Entry 7EJA (electron microscopy, 3.60 A resolution); this record covers chains A and R of the 5 polymer chains in the assembly.

== Chain A ==
Molecule: Guanine nucleotide-binding protein G(o) subunit alpha
Organism: Homo sapiens
UniProt: P09471 (GNAO_HUMAN); numbering as in UniProt (aligned over 1-354)
Amino-acid sequence (354 residues; numbered 1 to 354; the number before each row is that of its first residue):
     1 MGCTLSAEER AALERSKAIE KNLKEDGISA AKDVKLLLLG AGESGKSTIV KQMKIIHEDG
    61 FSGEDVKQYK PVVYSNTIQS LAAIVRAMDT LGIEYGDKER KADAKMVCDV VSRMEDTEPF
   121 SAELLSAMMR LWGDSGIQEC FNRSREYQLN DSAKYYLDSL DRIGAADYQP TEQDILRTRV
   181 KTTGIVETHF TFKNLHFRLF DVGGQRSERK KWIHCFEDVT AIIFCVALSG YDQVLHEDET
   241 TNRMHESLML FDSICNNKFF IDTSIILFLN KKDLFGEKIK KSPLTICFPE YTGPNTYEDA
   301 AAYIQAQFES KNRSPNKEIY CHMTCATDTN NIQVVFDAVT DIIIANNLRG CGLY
Not modelled in the structure: 1-4, 55-180, 229-242
Curated features (UniProtKB/Swiss-Prot):
  - region: K35 to T48 (G1 motif), D174 to T182 (G2 motif), F197 to R206 (G3 motif), I266 to D273 (G4 motif), T324 to T329 (G5 motif)
  - binding site (GTP): E43, K46, S47, T48, S152, L176, R177, T178, R179, N270, D273, C325
  - binding site (Mg(2+)): S47, T182
  - modified residue: R179 (ADP-ribosylarginine), Q205 (5-glutamyl histamine), C351 (ADP-ribosylcysteine)
  - lipidation: G2 (N-myristoyl glycine), C3 (S-palmitoyl cysteine), C351 (S-palmitoyl cysteine)
  - natural variant: G40 (G40R: In DEE17 and NEDIM; G40W: Found in a patient with intractable early-onset epilepsy), S47 (S47G: In NEDIM), Q52 (Q52P: Found in a patient with intractable early-onset epilepsy; Q52R: In DEE17), I56 (I56T: In NEDIM), D174 (D174G: In DEE17), T191 to F197 (deletion: In DEE17), G203 (G203R: In DEE17), R209 (R209C: In DEE17 and NEDIM; R209G: In NEDIM; R209H: In NEDIM; R209L: In NEDIM), A227 (A227V: In NEDIM), E246 (E246G: In NEDIM; E246K: In NEDIM), I279 (I279N: In DEE17)
  - mutagenesis: C351 (C351A: Strong loss of binding to ADGRG3)

== Chain R ==
Molecule: Alpha-2A adrenergic receptor
Organism: Homo sapiens
UniProt: P08913 (ADA2A_HUMAN); residue numbers follow UniProt; this construct covers 1-465
Amino-acid sequence (465 residues; numbered 1 to 465; the number before each row is that of its first residue):
     1 MFRQEQPLAE GSFAPMGSLQ PDAGNASWNG TEAPGGGARA TPYSLQVTLT LVCLAGLLML
    61 LTVFGNVLVI IAVFTSRALK APQNLFLVSL ASADILVATL VIPFSLANEV MGYWYFGKAW
   121 CEIYLALDVL FCTSSIVHLC AISLDRYWSI TQAIEYNLKR TPRRIKAIII TVWVISAVIS
   181 FPPLISIEKK GGGGGPQPAE PRCEINDQKW YVISSCIGSF FAPCLIMILV YVRIYQIAKR
   241 RTRVPPSRRG PDAVAAPPGG TERRPNGLGP ERSAGPGGAE AEPLPTQLNG APGEPAPAGP
   301 RDTDALDLEE SSSSDHAERP PGPRRPERGP RGKGKARASQ VKPGDSLPRR GPGATGIGTP
   361 AAGPGEERVG AAKASRWRGR QNREKRFTFV LAVVIGVFVV CWFPFFFTYT LTAVGCSVPR
   421 TLFKFFFWFG YCNSSLNPVI YTIFNHDFRR AFKKILCRGD RKRIV
Not modelled in the structure: 1-42, 185-199, 244-374, 458-465
Cystine bridges: C121-C203
Residues lining bound ligands: dexmedetomidine (CZX; 4-[(1S)-1-(2,3-dimethylphenyl)ethyl]-1H-imidazole): D128, V129, C132, S215, S219, W402, F405, F406, Y409, F427, Y431
Curated features (UniProtKB/Swiss-Prot):
  - site: D128 (Implicated in ligand binding), S215 (Implicated in catechol agonist binding and receptor activation), S219 (Implicated in catechol agonist binding and receptor activation)
  - modified residue: S346 (Phosphoserine), R368 (Omega-N-methylarginine)
  - lipidation: C457 (S-palmitoyl cysteine)
  - glycosylation (N-linked (GlcNAc...) asparagine): N25, N29
  - natural variant: L68 (L68F: In FPLD8; uncertain significance), N266 (N266K: 40% increase in agonist-promoted Gi coupling)
  - mutagenesis: D94 (D94N: No change in binding affinity. Eliminates guanine nucleotide-sensitive agonist binding), D128 (D128N: No binding to yohimbine. Increase in adenylate cyclase activity), D145 (D145N: Lower affinity for agonists. Eliminates guanine nucleotide-sensitive agonist binding), S215 (S215A: Lower affinity for agonists. No change in guanine nucleotide-sensitive agonist binding), S219 (S219A: Lower affinity for agonists. Reduced guanine nucleotide-sensitive agonist binding), F427 (F427N: 350-fold reduced affinity for alpha-2 antagonist yohimbine, 3000-fold increase for beta-antagonist alprenolol)
Reported in the primary citation:
  - binding site for dexmedetomidine: D128, F427, Y431
  - mutagenesis - Y431A: abolished signaling in response to dexmedetomidine
  - mutagenesis - S215A: unchanged signaling in response to dexmedetomidine
  - mutagenesis - Y409A: decreased signaling in response to dexmedetomidine
  - mutagenesis - D128A, Y431A: decreased signaling in response to all drugs
  - mutagenesis - Y409A: abolished signaling in response to arrestin recruitment induced by BRI
  - mutagenesis - D128A, S215A, Y409A: unchanged expression
  - mutagenesis - Y431A: decreased expression
  - mutagenesis - F427A: decreased signaling in response to all agonists

== Chain A / chain R interface ==
Pairs across the interface (19; chain A residue first):
  K32(A) with N157(R), hydrogen bond (side chain-backbone); L158(R), hydrogen bond (side chain-backbone); K159(R)
  L195(A) with I154(R), hydrophobic
  R313(A) with R376(R)
  F336(A) with I154(R), hydrophobic
  T340(A) with I154(R)
  D341(A) with R241(R), salt bridge
  I344(A) with A153(R), hydrophobic
  N347(A) with S149(R), hydrogen bond; I150(R), hydrogen bond (side chain-backbone)
  L348(A) with I150(R)
  C351(A) with R146(R), hydrogen bond
  G352(A) with F444(R)
  L353(A) with I234(R), hydrophobic; F387(R), hydrophobic; V390(R)
  Y354(A) with R383(R), hydrogen bond (backbone-side chain); F387(R)
Also at the interface, not in a pair above, chain A (16 interface residues in all): K193, N194, A345
Also at the interface, not in a pair above, chain R (19 interface residues in all): E155, R160, A238, L391

== Summary ==
Chain A and chain R form an interface of 16 and 19 residues respectively, with 6 hydrogen bonds and 1 salt
bridge. Polar contacts include D341(A)-R241(R), K32(A)-N157(R) and K32(A)-L158(R). From the paper: a binding
site for dexmedetomidine at D128(R), F427(R) and Y431(R); D128A and Y431A of chain R reduce signaling in
response to all drugs; 5 substitutions were tested in all.
Here chain A is Guanine nucleotide-binding protein G(o) subunit alpha and chain R is Alpha-2A adrenergic
receptor, both from Homo sapiens. Entry 7EJA (Structure of the alpha2A-adrenergic receptor GoA signaling
complex bound to dexmedetomidine) was determined by electron microscopy together with 7EJ0, 7EJ8 and 7EJK from
the same study.
